PDB entry 5WTH | electron microscopy, 4.20 A resolution (low resolution: residue-level contacts below are approximate; hydrogen-bond / salt-bridge calls are withheld) | chains B and C of the 5 polymer chains in the assembly

# Chain B
Name: VP2
Source organism: Hepatitis A virus
Amino-acid sequence (222 residues; numbered 1 to 222; the number before each row is that of its first residue):
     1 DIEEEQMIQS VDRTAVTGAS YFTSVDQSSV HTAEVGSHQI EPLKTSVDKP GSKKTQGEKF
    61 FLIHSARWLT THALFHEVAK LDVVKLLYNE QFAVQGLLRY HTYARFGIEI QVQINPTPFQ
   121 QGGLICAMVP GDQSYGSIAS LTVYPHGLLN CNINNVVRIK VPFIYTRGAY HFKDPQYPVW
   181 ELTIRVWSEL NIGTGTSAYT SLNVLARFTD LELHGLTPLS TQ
Not modelled in the structure: 1-4, 222

# Chain C
Name: VP3
Source organism: Hepatitis A virus
Amino-acid sequence (246 residues; numbered 1 to 246; the number before each row is that of its first residue):
     1 MMRNETRVST TENVVNLSNY EDARAKMSFA LDQEDWKSDP SQGGGIKITH FTTWTSIPTL
    61 AAQFPFNASD SVGQQIKVIP VDPYFFQMTN TNPDQKCITA LASICQMFCF WRGDLVFDFQ
   121 VFPTKYHSGR LLFCFVPGNE LIDVTGITLK QATTAPCAVM DIAGVQSTLR FRVPWISDTP
   181 YRVNRYTKEA HQKGEYTAIG KLIVYCYNRL TSPSNVAHHV RVNVYLSAIN LECFAPLYHA
   241 MDVTTQ

# Chain B / chain C interface
Pairs across the interface (53):
  Leu-74(B) / Gln-63(C)
  Phe-75(B) / Leu-60(C)
  Phe-75(B) / Asn-90(C)
  Phe-75(B) / Cys-97(C)
  Pro-118(B) / Thr-124(C)
  Phe-119(B) / Thr-124(C)
  Phe-119(B) / Tyr-126(C)
  Phe-119(B) / Val-216(C)
  Gln-120(B) / Thr-124(C)
  Gln-121(B) / Phe-122(C)
  Gln-121(B) / His-127(C)
  Gln-121(B) / Ala-217(C)
  Gln-121(B) / His-219(C)
  Gly-122(B) / Phe-122(C)
  Ser-137(B) / Lys-96(C)
  Ser-137(B) / Cys-97(C)
  Ser-137(B) / Ile-98(C)
  Ile-138(B) / Gln-95(C)
  Ala-139(B) / Leu-60(C)
  Ala-139(B) / Cys-97(C)
  Ala-139(B) / Ile-98(C)
  Ser-140(B) / Ile-98(C)
  Ser-140(B) / Thr-99(C)
  Ser-140(B) / Ala-100(C)
  Thr-142(B) / Pro-58(C)
  Thr-142(B) / Thr-59(C)
  Val-143(B) / Ala-100(C)
  Leu-148(B) / Tyr-225(C)
  Asn-150(B) / Gln-120(C)
  Asn-150(B) / Phe-122(C)
  Asn-150(B) / Ser-167(C)
  Asn-152(B) / Gly-164(C)
  Ile-153(B) / Val-165(C)
  Phe-163(B) / Gln-42(C)
  Ile-164(B) / Gln-42(C)
  Ile-164(B) / Gly-43(C)
  Ile-164(B) / Gly-44(C)
  Tyr-165(B) / Gln-42(C)
  Trp-187(B) / Leu-60(C)
  Trp-187(B) / Phe-122(C)
  Trp-187(B) / Asn-223(C)
  Trp-187(B) / Tyr-225(C)
  Ser-188(B) / Phe-122(C)
  Glu-189(B) / Gln-63(C)
  Glu-189(B) / Arg-221(C)
  Asn-191(B) / Ala-217(C)
  Asn-191(B) / His-219(C)
  Asn-191(B) / Arg-221(C)
  Ile-192(B) / Ala-217(C)
  Gly-193(B) / Asn-215(C)
  Gly-193(B) / Val-216(C)
  Gly-193(B) / Ala-217(C)
  Thr-194(B) / Asn-215(C)
Interface residues without a listed pair, chain B (35 interface residues in all): Arg-105, Ser-134, Tyr-135, Gly-136, Pro-162, Arg-167, Gly-168, Arg-185
Interface residues without a listed pair, chain C (33 interface residues in all): Ile-57, Val-121, Pro-123, Lys-125

# Summary
Chain B and chain C form an interface of 35 and 33 residues respectively.
Chain B is VP2 and chain C is VP3, both from Hepatitis A virus; the structure, Cryo-EM structure for Hepatitis
A virus complexed with FAB, was determined by electron microscopy, deposited together with 5WTE, 5WTF and
5WTG.
